PDB entry 2GRU | X-ray diffraction, 2.15 A resolution | chains A and B

# Chain A (and B)
Protein: 2-deoxy-scyllo-inosose synthase
Source organism: Bacillus circulans
Notes: EC 4.2.3.-; chain B of this document is another copy of the same molecule, construct and numbering; everything in this record applies to it too
UniProtKB: Q9S5E2 (DOIS_BACCI); residue numbers follow UniProt; this construct covers 1-368
Sequence (368 residues; numbered 1 to 368; the number before each row is that of its first residue):
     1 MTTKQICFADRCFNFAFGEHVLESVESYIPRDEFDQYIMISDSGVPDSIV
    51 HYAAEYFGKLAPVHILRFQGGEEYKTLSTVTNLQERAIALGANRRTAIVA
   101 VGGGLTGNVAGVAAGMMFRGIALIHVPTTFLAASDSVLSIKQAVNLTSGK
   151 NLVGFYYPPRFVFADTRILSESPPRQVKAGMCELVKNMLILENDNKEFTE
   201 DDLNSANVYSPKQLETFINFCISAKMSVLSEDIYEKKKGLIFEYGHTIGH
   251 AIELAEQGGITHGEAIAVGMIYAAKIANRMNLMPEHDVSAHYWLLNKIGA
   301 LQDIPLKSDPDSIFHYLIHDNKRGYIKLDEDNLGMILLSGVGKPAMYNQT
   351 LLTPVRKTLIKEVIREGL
Unresolved in the structure: 1 (chain B: 1, 322-328)
UniProt features mapped onto this chain:
  - active site: Lys141, Glu243
  - binding site (NAD(+)): Asp42, Glu72 to Lys75, Gly104 to Asn108, Thr128, Thr129, Ser139 to Lys141, Lys150, Asn151, Gln176
  - binding site (Co(2+)): Glu183, His246, His262
Disulfide bonds: Cys7-Cys12
Ion coordination: Co2+: Glu183, His246, His262 (together with EXO)
Residues lining bound ligands:
  - EXO ((1R,2S,3S,4R)-5-methylenecyclohexane-1,2,3,4-tetraol): Asp135, Leu138, Ser139, Lys141, Glu183, Lys186, Lys225, Leu229, Glu235, Phe242, Glu243, His246, His262
  - NAD (nicotinamide-adenine-dinucleotide): Asp42, Gly44, Val45, Pro46, Ile49, Glu72, Lys75, Gly103, Gly104, Leu105, Thr106, Asn108, Thr128, Thr129, Leu131, Ala132, Asp135, Ser136, Ser139, Lys141, Asn151, Ile168, Ser172, Pro173, Gln176
  - sulfite ion (SO3): Glu243, Tyr244, Gly245, His246, Thr247, Ile248, Gly269, Ala273, Arg323, Met335, Ile336

# Interface between chain A and chain B
Pairs across the interface (54; chain A residue first):
  Leu77(A) with Thr81(B)
  Thr81(A) with Leu77(B)
  Gln84(A) with Leu77(B); Val153(B)
  Glu85(A) with Leu146(B); Thr147(B)
  Ile88(A) with Leu146(B), hydrophobic; Ser148(B)
  Ala92(A) with Asn321(B)
  Asn93(A) with Asn321(B)
  Arg94(A) with Asn321(B), hydrogen bond (side chain-backbone)
  Val112(A) with Met116(B), hydrophobic
  Gly115(A) with Gly154(B)
  Met116(A) with Leu77(B), hydrophobic; Val112(B), hydrophobic; Met116(B), hydrophobic; Leu152(B); Val153(B); Gly154(B), hydrogen bond (backbone-backbone)
  Met117(A) with Leu152(B)
  Phe118(A) with Leu152(B), hydrogen bond (backbone-backbone); Asn321(B)
  Arg119(A) with Lys141(B); Gln142(B), hydrogen bond (side chain-backbone); Ala143(B); Gly154(B); Phe155(B); Tyr156(B)
  Lys141(A) with Arg119(B)
  Gln142(A) with Arg119(B), hydrogen bond (backbone-side chain)
  Ala143(A) with Arg119(B)
  Leu146(A) with Glu85(B); Ile88(B), hydrophobic
  Thr147(A) with Glu85(B), hydrogen bond
  Ser148(A) with Glu85(B); Ile88(B)
  Leu152(A) with Met116(B); Met117(B); Phe118(B), hydrogen bond (backbone-backbone)
  Val153(A) with Gln84(B); Met116(B)
  Gly154(A) with Gly115(B); Met116(B), hydrogen bond (backbone-backbone); Arg119(B)
  Phe155(A) with Met116(B), hydrophobic; Arg119(B); Phe155(B), hydrophobic
  Tyr156(A) with Arg119(B)
  Asn321(A) with Arg94(B), hydrogen bond (backbone-side chain); Phe118(B)
  Lys322(A) with Arg94(B)
  Arg323(A) with Arg94(B)
  Gly324(A) with Arg94(B)
  Tyr325(A) with Arg95(B)
Interface residues without a listed pair, chain A (31 interface residues in all): Asn151
Interface residues without a listed pair, chain B (26 interface residues in all): Asn151

# In short
31 residues of chain A face 26 of chain B across their interface, with 9 hydrogen bonds. Polar pairs include
Arg94(A)-Asn321(B), Arg119(A)-Gln142(B) and Thr147(A)-Glu85(B). Ligands of chain A: sulfite ion, NAD and
compound EXO.
Chain A and chain B are both 2-deoxy-scyllo-inosose synthase (Bacillus circulans); the structure, Crystal
structure of 2-deoxy-scyllo-inosose synthase complexed with carbaglucose-6-phosphate, NAD+ and Co2+, was
determined by X-ray diffraction (same publication as 2D2X).
